Entry 6RIP (electron microscopy, 3.40 A resolution); this record covers chains C and E of the 8 polymer chains in the assembly.

== Chain C ==
Name: DNA-directed RNA polymerase subunit beta
Source organism: Escherichia coli (strain K12)
Notes: EC 2.7.7.6
UniProtKB: P0A8V2 (RPOB_ECOLI); numbering as in UniProt (aligned over 1-1342)
Sequence (1342 residues; row label = number of the first residue in the row):
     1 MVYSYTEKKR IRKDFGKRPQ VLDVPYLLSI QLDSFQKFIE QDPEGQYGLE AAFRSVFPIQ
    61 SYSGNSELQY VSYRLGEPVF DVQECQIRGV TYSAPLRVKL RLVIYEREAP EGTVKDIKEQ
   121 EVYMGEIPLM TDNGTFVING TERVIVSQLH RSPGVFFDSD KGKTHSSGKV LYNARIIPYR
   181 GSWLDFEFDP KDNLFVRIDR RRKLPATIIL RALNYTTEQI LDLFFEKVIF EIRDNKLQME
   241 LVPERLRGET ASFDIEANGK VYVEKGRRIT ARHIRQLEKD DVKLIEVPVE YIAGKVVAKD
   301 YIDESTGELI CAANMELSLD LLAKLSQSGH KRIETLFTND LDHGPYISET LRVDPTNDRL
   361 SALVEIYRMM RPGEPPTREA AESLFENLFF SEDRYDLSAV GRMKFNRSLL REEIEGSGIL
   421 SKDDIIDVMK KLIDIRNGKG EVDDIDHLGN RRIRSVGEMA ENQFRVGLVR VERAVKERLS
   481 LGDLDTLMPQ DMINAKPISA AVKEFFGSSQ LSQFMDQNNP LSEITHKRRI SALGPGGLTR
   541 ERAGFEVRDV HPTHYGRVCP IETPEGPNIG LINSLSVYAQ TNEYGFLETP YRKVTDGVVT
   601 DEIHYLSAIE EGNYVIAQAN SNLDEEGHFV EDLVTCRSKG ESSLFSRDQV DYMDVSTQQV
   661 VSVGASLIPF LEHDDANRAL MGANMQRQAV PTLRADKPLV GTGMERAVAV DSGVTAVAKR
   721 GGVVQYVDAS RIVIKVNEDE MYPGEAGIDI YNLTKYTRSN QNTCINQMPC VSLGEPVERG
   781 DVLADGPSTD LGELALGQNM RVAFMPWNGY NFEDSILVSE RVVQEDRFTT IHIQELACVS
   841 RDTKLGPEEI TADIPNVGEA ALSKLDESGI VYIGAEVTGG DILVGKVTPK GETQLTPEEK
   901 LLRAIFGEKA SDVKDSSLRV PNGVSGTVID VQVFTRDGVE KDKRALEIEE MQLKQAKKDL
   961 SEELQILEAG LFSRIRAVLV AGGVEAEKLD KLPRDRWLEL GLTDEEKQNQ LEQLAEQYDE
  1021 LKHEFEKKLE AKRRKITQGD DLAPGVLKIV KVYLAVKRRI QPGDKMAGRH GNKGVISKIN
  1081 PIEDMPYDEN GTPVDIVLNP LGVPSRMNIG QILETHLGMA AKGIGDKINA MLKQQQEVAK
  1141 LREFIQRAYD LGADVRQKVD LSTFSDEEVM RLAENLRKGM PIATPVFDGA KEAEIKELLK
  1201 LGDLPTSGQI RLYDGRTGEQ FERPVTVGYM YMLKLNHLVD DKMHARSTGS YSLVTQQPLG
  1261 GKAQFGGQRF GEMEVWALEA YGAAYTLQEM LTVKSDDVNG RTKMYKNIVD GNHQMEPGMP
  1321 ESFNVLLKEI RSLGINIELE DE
Unresolved in the structure: 1, 891-912
Reported in the primary citation:
  - binding site for the 14-nt RNA strand: Arg678, Arg1106

== Chain E ==
Name: DNA-directed RNA polymerase subunit omega
Source organism: Escherichia coli (strain K12)
Notes: EC 2.7.7.6
UniProtKB: P0A800 (RPOZ_ECOLI); residue numbers follow UniProt; this construct covers 1-91
Sequence (91 residues; each row starts with the number of its first residue):
     1 MARVTVQDAV EKIGNRFDLV LVAARRARQM QVGGKDPLVP EENDKTTVIA LREIEEGLIN
    61 NQILDVRERQ EQQEQEAAEL QAVTAIAEGR R
Unresolved in the structure: 1, 75-91

== Chain C / chain E interface ==
Pairs across the interface (6):
  Gly1282(C) with Phe17(E)
  Gly1311(C) with Gln31(E), hydrogen bond (backbone-side chain)
  Asn1312(C) with Val32(E)
  His1313(C) with Arg28(E), hydrogen bond (backbone-side chain); Gln31(E), hydrogen bond
  Gln1314(C) with Arg28(E), hydrogen bond
Also at the interface, not in a pair above, chain C (6 interface residues in all): Tyr1285
Also at the interface, not in a pair above, chain E (5 interface residues in all): Leu21

== Summary ==
The interface between chain C and chain E involves 6 residues on one side and 5 on the other; the contacts
include 4 hydrogen bonds. Polar pairs include Gly1311(C)-Gln31(E), His1313(C)-Arg28(E) and
His1313(C)-Gln31(E). From the paper: a binding site for the 14-nt RNA strand at Arg678(C) and Arg1106(C).
Here chain C is DNA-directed RNA polymerase subunit beta and chain E is DNA-directed RNA polymerase subunit
omega, both from Escherichia coli (strain K12). Entry 6RIP (Cryo-EM structure of E. coli RNA polymerase
backtracked elongation complex in swiveled state) was determined by electron microscopy together with 6RH3,
6RI7, 6RI9 and 6RIN from the same study.
